Entry 7VPZ (electron microscopy, 4.14 A resolution (low resolution: residue-level contacts below are approximate; hydrogen-bond / salt-bridge calls are withheld)); this record covers chains C and O of the 11 polymer chains in the assembly.

== Chain C ==
Molecule: DNA-directed RNA polymerase subunit beta
Source organism: Streptomyces coelicolor A3(2)
Notes: EC 2.7.7.6
UniProtKB: Q9L0L0 (RPOB_STRCO); numbering as in UniProt (aligned over 1-1161)
Amino-acid sequence (1161 residues; row label = number of the first residue in the row):
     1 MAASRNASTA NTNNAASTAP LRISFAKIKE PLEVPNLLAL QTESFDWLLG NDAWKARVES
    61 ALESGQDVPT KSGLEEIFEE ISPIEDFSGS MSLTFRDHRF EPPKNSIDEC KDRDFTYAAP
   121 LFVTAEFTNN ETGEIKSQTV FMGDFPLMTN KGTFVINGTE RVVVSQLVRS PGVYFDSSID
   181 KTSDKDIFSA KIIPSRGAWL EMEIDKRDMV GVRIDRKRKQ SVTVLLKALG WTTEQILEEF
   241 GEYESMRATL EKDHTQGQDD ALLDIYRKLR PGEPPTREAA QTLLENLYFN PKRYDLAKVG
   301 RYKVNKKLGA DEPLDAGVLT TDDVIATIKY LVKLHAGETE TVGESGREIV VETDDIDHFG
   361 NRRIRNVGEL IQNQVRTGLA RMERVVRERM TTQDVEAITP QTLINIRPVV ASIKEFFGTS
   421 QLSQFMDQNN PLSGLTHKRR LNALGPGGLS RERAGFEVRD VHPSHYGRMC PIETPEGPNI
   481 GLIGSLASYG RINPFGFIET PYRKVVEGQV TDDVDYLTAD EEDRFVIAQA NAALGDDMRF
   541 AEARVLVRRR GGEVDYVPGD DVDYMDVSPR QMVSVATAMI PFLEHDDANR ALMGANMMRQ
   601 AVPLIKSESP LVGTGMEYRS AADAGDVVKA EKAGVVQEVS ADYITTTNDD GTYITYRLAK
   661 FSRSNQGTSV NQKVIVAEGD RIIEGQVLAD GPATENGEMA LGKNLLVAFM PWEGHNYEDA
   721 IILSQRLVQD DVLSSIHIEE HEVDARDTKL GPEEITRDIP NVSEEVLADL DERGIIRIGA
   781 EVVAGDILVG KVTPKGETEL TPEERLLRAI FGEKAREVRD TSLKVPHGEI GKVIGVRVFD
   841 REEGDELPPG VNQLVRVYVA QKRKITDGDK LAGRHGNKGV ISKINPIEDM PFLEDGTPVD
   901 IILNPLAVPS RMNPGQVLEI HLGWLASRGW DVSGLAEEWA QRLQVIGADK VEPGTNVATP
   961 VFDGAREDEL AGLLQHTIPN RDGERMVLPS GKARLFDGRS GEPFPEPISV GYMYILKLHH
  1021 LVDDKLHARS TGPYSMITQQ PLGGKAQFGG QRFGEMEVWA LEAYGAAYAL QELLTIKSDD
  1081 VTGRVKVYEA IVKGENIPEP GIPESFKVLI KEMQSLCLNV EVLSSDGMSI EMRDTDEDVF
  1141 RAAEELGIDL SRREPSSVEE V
Not modelled in the structure: 1-15, 1132-1161

== Chain O ==
Molecule: 84-nt DNA strand
Sequence (84 nucleotides; each row starts with the number of its first residue):
     1 CAAGGCACAT GACAACGGTG TTCAGTGCCG CGTTGCCCGA TACCCCCTAC CCGTAGTTGA
    61 CTGGCATCCG GGCGCCGGGT CGCC

== Chain C / chain O interface ==
Contacting residue pairs (17):
  Arg169(C) - DG70(O)
  Ile192(C) - DC69(O)
  Ile193(C) - DC69(O)
  Trp199(C) - DC68(O)
  Trp199(C) - DC69(O)
  Glu201(C) - DC69(O)
  Ile356(C) - DG70(O)
  Arg384(C) - DC65(O)
  Arg384(C) - DA66(O)
  Leu449(C) - DG70(O)
  Glu452(C) - DG71(O)
  Arg453(C) - DG70(O)
  Arg453(C) - DG71(O)
  Arg453(C) - DG72(O)
  Ala454(C) - DG72(O)
  Gly455(C) - DG72(O)
  Val458(C) - DG70(O)
Interface residues without a listed pair, chain C (15 interface residues in all): Arg362, Gly448

== In short ==
The interface between chain C and chain O involves 15 residues on one side and 7 on the other.
Here chain C is DNA-directed RNA polymerase subunit beta (Streptomyces coelicolor A3(2)) and chain O is an
84-nt DNA strand. Entry 7VPZ (Cryo-EM structure of Streptomyces coelicolor transcription initial complex with
one Zur dimer) was determined by electron microscopy together with 7VO0, 7VO9, 7VPD, 7X74, 7X75 and 7X76 from
the same study.
